PDB entry 5CQH | X-ray diffraction, 1.73 A resolution | chain A

== Chain A ==
Molecule: DNA dC-dU-editing enzyme APOBEC-3B
From: Homo sapiens
Notes: EC 3.5.4.-
Reference sequence: Q9UH17 (ABC3B_HUMAN); residue numbers follow UniProt; this construct covers 187-241, 250-378
Amino-acid sequence (186 residues; row label = number of the first residue in the row; note: 8 numbers in that range are skipped by the numbering (no residue carries them; nothing is unmodelled there)):
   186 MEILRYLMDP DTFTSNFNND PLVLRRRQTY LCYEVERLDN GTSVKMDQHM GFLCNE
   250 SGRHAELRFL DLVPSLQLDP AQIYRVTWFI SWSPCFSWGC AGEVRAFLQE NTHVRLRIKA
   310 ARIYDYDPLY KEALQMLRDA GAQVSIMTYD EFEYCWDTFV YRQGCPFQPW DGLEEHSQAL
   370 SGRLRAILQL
Unresolved in the structure: 186-188
Construct notes: initiating methionine (186); conflict Ser200 (Phe in Q9UH17), Ser228 (Trp in Q9UH17), Lys230 (Leu in Q9UH17), Ser250 (Tyr in Q9UH17), Lys308 (Phe in Q9UH17); expression tag (379)
Swiss-Prot annotation at these positions:
  - active site: Glu255 (Proton donor)
  - binding site (Zn(2+)): His253, Cys284, Cys289
Ion coordination: Zn2+: His253, Cys284, Cys289 (together with 1,2-ethanediol)
Residues lining bound ligands: 2'-deoxycytidine-5'-monophosphate (DC): Asp314, Tyr319, Lys320, Arg372
Reported in the primary citation:
  - Zn2+ coordination: His253, Cys284, Cys289
  - catalytic residues: Glu255
  - binding site for 1,2-ethanediol: Glu255
  - binding site for 2'-deoxycytidine-5'-monophosphate: Tyr319, Lys320, Arg372
  - contacts within the chain: Asp314-Arg372 (salt bridge)
  - mutagenesis - E255A (100-fold), Y313A: abolished catalytic activity
  - mutagenesis - W287A, Y313F: unchanged catalytic activity
  - mutagenesis - R211A: decreased catalytic activity
  - specificity-determining residues: Asp314

== In short ==
Bound to chain A: 2'-deoxycytidine-5'-monophosphate. His253, Cys284 and Cys289 form the Zn2+ site. From
UniProt: active-site residue Glu255 and 3 Zn2+-binding residues. The paper reports the catalytic residue
Glu255; E255A and Y313A abolish catalytic activity; 5 substitutions were tested in all.
Chain A is DNA dC-dU-editing enzyme APOBEC-3B (Homo sapiens); the structure, Crystal Structure of the Cancer
Genomic DNA Mutator APOBEC3B, was determined by X-ray diffraction, deposited together with 5CQD, 5CQI and
5CQK.
